Entry 5FFW (X-ray diffraction, 1.50 A resolution); this record covers chains A and B of the 3 polymer chains in the assembly.

# Chain A (and B)
Molecule: Peregrin
Source organism: Homo sapiens
Notes: chain B of this document is another copy of the same molecule, construct and numbering; everything in this record applies to it too
UniProt: P55201 (BRPF1_HUMAN); residue numbers follow UniProt; this construct covers 626-740
Sequence (116 residues; each row starts with the number of its first residue):
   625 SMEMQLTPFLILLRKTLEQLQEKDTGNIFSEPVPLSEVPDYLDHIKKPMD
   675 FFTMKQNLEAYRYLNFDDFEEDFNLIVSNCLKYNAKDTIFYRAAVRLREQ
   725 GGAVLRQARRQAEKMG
Not modelled in the structure: 625-629, 740 (chain B: 625-628, 740)
Construct notes: expression tag (625)

# Chain A / chain B interface
Residue-residue contacts (8; chain A residue first):
  Ala709(A) with Ala709(B), hydrophobic
  Asp711(A) with Tyr707(B); Ala709(B), hydrogen bond (backbone-backbone)
  Ile713(A) with Pro663(B); Asp664(B)
  Arg716(A) with Asp664(B), salt bridge; His668(B), hydrogen bond; Tyr707(B), hydrogen bond (side chain-backbone)
Other interface residues (no listed pair), chain A (5 interface residues in all): Thr712
Other interface residues (no listed pair), chain B (7 interface residues in all): Lys706, Asn708

# Overview
The interface between chain A and chain B involves 5 residues on one side and 7 on the other; the contacts
include 3 hydrogen bonds and 1 salt bridge. Polar pairs include Arg716(A)-Asp664(B), Arg716(A)-His668(B) and
Arg716(A)-Tyr707(B).
Chain A and chain B are both Peregrin (Homo sapiens); the structure, Crystal structure of the bromodomain of
human BRPF1 in complex with H4K5acK8ac histone peptide, was determined by X-ray diffraction.
